6WSI - chains A and C of the 4 polymer chains in the assembly; structure by X-ray diffraction, 1.75 A resolution.

# Chain A (and C)
Name: Isocitrate lyase
Organism: Mycobacterium tuberculosis
Notes: EC 4.1.3.1; chain C of this document is another copy of the same molecule, construct and numbering; everything in this record applies to it too
Reference sequence: A0A045H6H0 (A0A045H6H0_MYCTX); numbering as in UniProt (aligned over 1-428)
Sequence (428 residues; each row starts with the number of its first residue):
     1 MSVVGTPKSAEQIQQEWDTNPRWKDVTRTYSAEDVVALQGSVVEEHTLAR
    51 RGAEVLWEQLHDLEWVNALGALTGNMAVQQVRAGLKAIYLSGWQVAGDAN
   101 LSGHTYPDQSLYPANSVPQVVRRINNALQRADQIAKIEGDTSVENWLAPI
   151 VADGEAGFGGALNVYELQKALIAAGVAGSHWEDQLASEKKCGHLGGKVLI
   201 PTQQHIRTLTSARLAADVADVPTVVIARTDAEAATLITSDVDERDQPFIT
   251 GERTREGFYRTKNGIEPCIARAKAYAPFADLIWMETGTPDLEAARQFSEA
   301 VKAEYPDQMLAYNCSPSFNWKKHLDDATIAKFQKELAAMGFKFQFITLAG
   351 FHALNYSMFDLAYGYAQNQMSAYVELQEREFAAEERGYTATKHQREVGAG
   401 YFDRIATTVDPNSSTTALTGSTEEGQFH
Unresolved in the structure: 428
Metal / ion sites: Mg2+ site 1: D153 (together with glyoxylic acid); Mg2+ site 2: A276, A279, Q308 (together with glycerol)
Small-molecule neighbours:
  - glyoxylic acid (GLV): Y89, S91, G92, W93, D108, D153, H180, R228, W283, T347, L348
  - (2R,3S)-oxirane-2,3-dicarboxylic acid (U9S): W93, D108, C191, G192, H193, R228, E285, N313, S315, P316, S317, T347, L348

# How chain A and chain C interact
Contacting residue pairs (70):
  M1(A) - R51(C)
  M1(A) - V55(C)
  S2(A) - R51(C)
  V4(A) - T47(C)
  V4(A) - R50(C)
  V4(A) - R51(C)
  V4(A) - E54(C)
  Y30(A) - T408(C)
  D34(A) - T408(C)
  V36(A) - K136(C)  hydrogen bond (backbone-side chain)
  A37(A) - I137(C)
  A37(A) - R404(C)
  L38(A) - Y401(C)  hydrogen bond (backbone-side chain)
  L38(A) - R404(C)
  L38(A) - I405(C)  hydrophobic
  G40(A) - D132(C)
  G40(A) - K136(C)  hydrogen bond (backbone-side chain)
  S41(A) - D132(C)  hydrogen bond
  V42(A) - R51(C)
  V42(A) - L147(C)  hydrophobic
  V43(A) - T47(C)
  E44(A) - T47(C)
  E44(A) - L48(C)
  E44(A) - R122(C)  salt bridge
  E44(A) - Q129(C)  hydrogen bond
  E45(A) - E45(C)
  E45(A) - T47(C)  hydrogen bond (backbone-side chain)
  T47(A) - V4(C)
  T47(A) - V43(C)
  T47(A) - E44(C)
  T47(A) - E45(C)  hydrogen bond (side chain-backbone)
  L48(A) - E44(C)
  R50(A) - V4(C)
  R51(A) - S2(C)
  R51(A) - V4(C)
  R51(A) - V42(C)
  E54(A) - V4(C)
  R122(A) - E44(C)  salt bridge
  Q129(A) - E44(C)  hydrogen bond
  D132(A) - G40(C)
  D132(A) - S41(C)  hydrogen bond
  K136(A) - V36(C)  hydrogen bond (side chain-backbone)
  K136(A) - A37(C)
  K136(A) - G40(C)  hydrogen bond (side chain-backbone)
  I137(A) - A37(C)
  L147(A) - V42(C)  hydrophobic
  L162(A) - F402(C)
  L162(A) - I405(C)  hydrophobic
  Y165(A) - I405(C)  hydrophobic
  E166(A) - F402(C)
  R207(A) - V409(C)
  R207(A) - D410(C)  salt bridge
  S211(A) - V409(C)
  L214(A) - T408(C)
  L214(A) - V409(C)  hydrophobic
  Y401(A) - L38(C)  hydrogen bond (side chain-backbone)
  F402(A) - L162(C)
  F402(A) - E166(C)
  R404(A) - A37(C)
  R404(A) - L38(C)
  I405(A) - L38(C)  hydrophobic
  I405(A) - L162(C)  hydrophobic
  I405(A) - Y165(C)  hydrophobic
  T408(A) - Y30(C)
  T408(A) - D34(C)
  T408(A) - L214(C)
  V409(A) - R207(C)
  V409(A) - S211(C)
  V409(A) - L214(C)  hydrophobic
  D410(A) - R207(C)  salt bridge
Other interface residues (no listed pair), chain A (49 interface residues in all): G5, Q39, V55, R130, Q133, E144, N145, A161, K169, T210, A406
Other interface residues (no listed pair), chain C (47 interface residues in all): M1, G5, Q39, R130, Q133, A161, K169, T210, A406

# In short
Chain A and chain C form an interface of 49 and 47 residues respectively; the contacts include 12 hydrogen
bonds and 4 salt bridges. Among the polar pairs are E44(A)-R122(C), R207(A)-D410(C) and V36(A)-K136(C). Bound
to chain A: glyoxylic acid and (2R,3S)-oxirane-2,3-dicarboxylic acid.
Chain A and chain C are both Isocitrate lyase (Mycobacterium tuberculosis); the structure, Intact
cis-2,3-epoxysuccinic acid bound to Isocitrate Lyase-1 from Mycobacterium tuberculosis, was determined by
X-ray diffraction (same publication as 6VB9).
